Entry 6B0O (X-ray diffraction, 1.55 A resolution); this record covers chains A and B of the 3 polymer chains in the assembly.

Chain A:
Name: Wilms tumor protein
Source organism: Homo sapiens
Reference sequence: P19544 (WT1_HUMAN), isoform P19544-2; residues 321-437 here correspond to UniProt positions 304-420 (UniProt number = residue number - 17)
Sequence (119 residues; numbered 319 to 437; the number before each row is that of its first residue):
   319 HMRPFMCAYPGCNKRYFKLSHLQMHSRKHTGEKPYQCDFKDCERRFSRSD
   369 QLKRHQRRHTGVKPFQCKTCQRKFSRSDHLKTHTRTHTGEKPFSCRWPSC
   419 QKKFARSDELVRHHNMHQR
Construct notes: expression tag (319-320)
From the paper describing this entry:
  - specificity-determining residues: Met342
  - conformationally variable residues (domain motion): Glu350, Lys351
  - binding site for the 13-nt DNA strand: His339, Met342
  - binding site for the 13-nt DNA strand (chain B): Lys336, His339
  - mutagenesis - M342R (8x): increased binding to GGT

Chain B:
Molecule: 13-nt DNA strand
Sequence (13 nucleotides; numbered 1 to 13; the number before each row is that of its first residue):
     1 AGCGTGGGAGTGT

Chain A / chain B interface:
Residue-residue contacts (37; chain A residue first):
  Arg321(A) - DT11(B)  salt bridge to the phosphate
  Lys332(A) - DG10(B)  salt bridge to the phosphate
  Tyr334(A) - DG10(B)  hydrogen bond to the phosphate
  Lys336(A) - DT13(B)  base contact
  His339(A) - DT11(B)  base contact
  Lys346(A) - DA9(B)  salt bridge to the phosphate
  Arg362(A) - DG7(B)  phosphate contact
  Phe364(A) - DG7(B)  phosphate contact
  Phe364(A) - DG8(B)  phosphate contact
  Arg366(A) - DA9(B)  base contact
  Arg366(A) - DG10(B)  hydrogen bond to the base
  Arg366(A) - DT11(B)  hydrogen bond to the base
  Gln369(A) - DA9(B)  hydrogen bond to the base
  Arg372(A) - DG7(B)  base contact
  Arg372(A) - DG8(B)  hydrogen bond to the base
  Arg372(A) - DA9(B)  base contact
  His373(A) - DG7(B)  salt bridge to the phosphate
  Arg376(A) - DG6(B)  sugar contact
  Lys381(A) - DT5(B)  salt bridge to the phosphate
  Arg390(A) - DG4(B)  hydrogen bond to the phosphate
  Arg390(A) - DT5(B)  salt bridge to the phosphate
  Phe392(A) - DT5(B)  phosphate contact
  Ser393(A) - DG6(B)  hydrogen bond to the phosphate
  Arg394(A) - DG6(B)  base contact
  Arg394(A) - DG7(B)  hydrogen bond to the base
  Arg394(A) - DG8(B)  base contact
  His397(A) - DT5(B)  stacking on the base
  His397(A) - DG6(B)  hydrogen bond to the base
  His401(A) - DG4(B)  salt bridge to the phosphate
  Thr404(A) - DC3(B)  phosphate contact
  Phe422(A) - DG2(B)  phosphate contact
  Arg424(A) - DC3(B)  base contact
  Arg424(A) - DG4(B)  hydrogen bond to the base
  Arg424(A) - DT5(B)  hydrogen bond to the base
  Glu427(A) - DG2(B)  sugar contact
  Arg430(A) - DG2(B)  hydrogen bond to the base
  Arg430(A) - DC3(B)  base contact
Other interface residues (no listed pair), chain A (28 interface residues in all): Lys351, Thr400, Asp426

In short:
28 residues of chain A face 11 of chain B across their interface; the contacts include 12 hydrogen bonds, 7
salt bridges and 1 aromatic stacking contact. Polar pairs include Arg366(A)-DG10(B), Arg366(A)-DT11(B) and
Gln369(A)-DA9(B). The paper reports a binding site for the 13-nt DNA strand at His339(A) and Met342(A); M342R
of chain A increases binding to GGT.
Here chain A is Wilms tumor protein (Homo sapiens) and chain B is a 13-nt DNA strand. Entry 6B0O (Zinc finger
Domain of WT1(-KTS form) with 12+1mer Oligonucleotide with 3' Triplet TGT) was determined by X-ray diffraction
together with 6B0P, 6B0Q, 6B0R and 6BLW from the same study.
